Entry 8EAG (electron microscopy, 3.01 A resolution); this record covers chains E and X of the 7 polymer chains in the assembly.

Chain E:
Molecule: Minichromosome maintenance protein MCM
From: Saccharolobus solfataricus P2
Notes: EC 3.6.4.12
UniProt: Q9UXG1 (MCM_SACS2); residue numbers follow UniProt; this construct covers 2-265, 269-612
Sequence (610 residues; each row starts with the number of its first residue; note: 3 numbers in that range are skipped by the numbering (no residue carries them; nothing is unmodelled there); numbering starts at 0):
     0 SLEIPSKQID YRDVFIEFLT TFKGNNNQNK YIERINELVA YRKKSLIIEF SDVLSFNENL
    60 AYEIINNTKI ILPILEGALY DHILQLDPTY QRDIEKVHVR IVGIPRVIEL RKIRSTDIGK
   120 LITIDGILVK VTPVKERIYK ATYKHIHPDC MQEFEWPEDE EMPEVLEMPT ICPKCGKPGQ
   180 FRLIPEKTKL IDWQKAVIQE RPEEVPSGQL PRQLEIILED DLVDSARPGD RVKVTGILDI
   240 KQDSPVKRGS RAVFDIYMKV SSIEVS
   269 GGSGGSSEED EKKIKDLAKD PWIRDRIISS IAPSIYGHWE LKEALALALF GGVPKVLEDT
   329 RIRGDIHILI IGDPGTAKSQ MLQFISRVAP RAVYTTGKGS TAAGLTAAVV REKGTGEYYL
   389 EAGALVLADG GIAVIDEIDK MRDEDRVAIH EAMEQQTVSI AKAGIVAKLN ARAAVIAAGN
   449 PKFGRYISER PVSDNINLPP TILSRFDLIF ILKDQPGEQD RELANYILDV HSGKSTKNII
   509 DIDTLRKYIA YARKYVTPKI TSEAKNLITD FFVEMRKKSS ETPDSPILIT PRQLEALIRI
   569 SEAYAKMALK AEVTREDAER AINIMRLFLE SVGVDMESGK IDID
Disordered / not traced: 0-6, 269-274, 605-612
Construct notes: expression tag (0-1); conflict Gly269 (Leu in Q9UXG1), Gly270 (Asp in Q9UXG1), Ser271 (Glu in Q9UXG1), Gly272 (Val in Q9UXG1), Gly273 (Ile in Q9UXG1), Ser274 (Ile in Q9UXG1)
Metal / ion sites: Zn2+: His144, Cys149, Cys171, Cys174; Mg2+: Ser347 (together with 08T)
Small-molecule neighbours:
  - 08T ([[[(2R,3S,4R,5R)-5-(6-aminopurin-9-yl)-3,4-bis(oxidanyl)oxolan-2-yl]methoxy-oxidanyl-phosphoryl]oxy-oxidanyl-phosphoryl]oxy-tris(fluoranyl)beryllium), molecule 1: Ser302, Ile303, Tyr304, His306, Asp341, Pro342, Gly343, Thr344, Ala345, Lys346, Ser347, Gln348, Asn448, Leu491, Ile495
  - 08T, molecule 2: Glu422, Gln423, Arg473, Pro559, Arg560, Glu563
Swiss-Prot annotation at these positions:
  - motif: Ser472 to Asp475 (Arginine finger)
  - binding site (ATP): Gly340 to Ser347
What the authors report for this chain:
  - catalytic residues: Glu405 (citing earlier work)

Chain X:
Molecule: 12-mer oligo-dT
Sequence (12 nucleotides; numbered 3 to 14; the number before each row is that of its first residue):
     3 TTTTTTTTTT TT
Disordered / not traced: 12-14

How chain E and chain X interact:
Pairs across the interface (11; chain E residue first):
  Thr369(E) - DT11(X)  hydrogen bond to the phosphate
  Ala371(E) - DT11(X)  phosphate contact
  Ala376(E) - DT10(X)  phosphate contact
  Val377(E) - DT9(X)  phosphate contact
  Val377(E) - DT10(X)  hydrogen bond to the phosphate
  Arg379(E) - DT7(X)  hydrogen bond to the base
  Arg379(E) - DT8(X)  hydrogen bond to the base
  Tyr386(E) - DT8(X)  sugar contact
  Lys430(E) - DT9(X)  phosphate contact
  Lys430(E) - DT10(X)  salt bridge to the phosphate
  Ala431(E) - DT9(X)  hydrogen bond to the phosphate
Interface residues without a listed pair, chain E (9 interface residues in all): Ala375

Summary:
The interface between chain E and chain X involves 9 residues on one side and 5 on the other; the contacts
include 5 hydrogen bonds and 1 salt bridge. Polar pairs include Arg379(E)-DT7(X), Arg379(E)-DT8(X) and
Thr369(E)-DT11(X). Bound to chain E: compound 08T. From UniProt: 8 ATP-binding residues on chain E. From the
paper: the catalytic residue Glu405(E).
Here chain E is Minichromosome maintenance protein MCM (Saccharolobus solfataricus P2) and chain X is a 12-mer
oligo-dT. Entry 8EAG (SsoMCM hexamer bound to Mg/ADP-BeFx and 12-mer oligo-dT. Class 2) was determined by
electron microscopy (same publication as 8EAF, 8EAH, 8EAJ, 8EAK, 8EAL and 8EAM).
